PDB entry 6T53 | X-ray diffraction, 1.35 A resolution | chains H and I of the 3 polymer chains in the assembly

# Chain H
Molecule: Prothrombin
Source organism: Homo sapiens
Notes: EC 3.4.21.5
UniProtKB: P00734 (THRB_HUMAN); the construct lacks a stretch of the UniProt sequence and is renumbered around it, so the offset changes along the chain: 16-36 = UniProt 364-384; 37-60 = UniProt 386-409; 61-77 = UniProt 419-435; 78-97 = UniProt 437-456; 7 more segments
Amino-acid sequence (259 residues; row label = number of the first residue in the row; note: 3 numbers in that range are skipped by the numbering (no residue carries them; nothing is unmodelled there); a row labelled like 60A-60I holds insertion residues (60A, then the next letters in order)):
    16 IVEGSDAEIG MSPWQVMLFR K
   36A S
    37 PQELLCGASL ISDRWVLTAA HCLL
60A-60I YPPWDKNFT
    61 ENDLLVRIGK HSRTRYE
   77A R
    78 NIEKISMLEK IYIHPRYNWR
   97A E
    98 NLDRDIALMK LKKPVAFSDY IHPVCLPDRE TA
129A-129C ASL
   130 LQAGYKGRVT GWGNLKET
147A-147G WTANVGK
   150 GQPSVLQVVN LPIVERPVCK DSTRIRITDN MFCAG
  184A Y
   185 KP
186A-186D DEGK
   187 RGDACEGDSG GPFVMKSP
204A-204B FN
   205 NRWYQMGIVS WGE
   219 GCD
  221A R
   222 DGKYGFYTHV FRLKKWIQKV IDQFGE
Unresolved in the structure: 147A-147G, 247
Disulfides: Cys42-Cys58, Cys168-Cys182, Cys191-Cys220
Glycans and other covalent adducts: N-acetylglucosamine (NAG) linked to Asn60G
Ion coordination: Na+ site 1 near Phe204A (its only coordinating residue here); Na+ site 2: Arg221A, Lys224
Ligand contacts: K73 ((2S)-N-[[4-(aminomethyl)phenyl]methyl]-1-[(2R)-2-azanyl-3-phenyl-propanoyl]pyrrolidine-2-carboxamide): His57, Tyr60A, Trp60D, Glu97A, Asn98, Leu99, Ile174, Asp189, Ala190, Cys191, Glu192, Ser195, Val213, Ser214, Trp215, Gly216, Glu217, Gly219, Cys220, Gly226
UniProt features mapped onto this chain:
  - region: Ala183 to Val200 (High affinity receptor-binding region which is also known as the TP508 peptide)
  - active site (Charge relay system): His57, Asp102, Ser195
  - glycosylation: Asn60G (N-linked (GlcNAc...) (complex) asparagine)

# Chain I
Molecule: Hirudin variant-2
UniProtKB: P09945 (HIRV2_HIRME); residues 517-527 here correspond to UniProt positions 62-72 (UniProt number = residue number - 455)
Amino-acid sequence (11 residues; row label = number of the first residue in the row):
   517 DFEEIPEEYL Q
Modified / non-standard residues: Tyr525 (O-sulfo-L-tyrosine; TYS)
UniProt features mapped onto this chain:
  - region: Asp517 to Gln527 (Interaction with fibrinogen-binding exosite of thrombin)
  - modified residue: Tyr525 (Sulfotyrosine)

# Interface between chain H and chain I
Pairs across the interface - 21 pairs, chain H then chain I:
  Phe34(H) with Phe518(I), hydrophobic
  Gln38(H) with Phe518(I); Ile521(I); Leu526(I)
  Leu40(H) with Phe518(I)
  Leu65(H) with Ile521(I), hydrophobic; Tyr525(I)
  Arg67(H) with Ile521(I)
  Arg73(H) with Phe518(I)
  Thr74(H) with Asp517(I); Phe518(I); Glu519(I), hydrogen bond (backbone-backbone)
  Arg75(H) with Glu519(I)
  Tyr76(H) with Glu519(I), hydrogen bond (backbone-side chain); Glu520(I); Pro522(I); Tyr525(I)
  Glu80(H) with Tyr525(I)
  Lys81(H) with Tyr525(I)
  Ile82(H) with Ile521(I), hydrophobic; Tyr525(I)
Also at the interface, not in a pair above, chain H (15 interface residues in all): Met32, Lys36, Glu39

# In short
15 residues of chain H face 8 of chain I across their interface; the contacts include 2 hydrogen bonds. Polar
pairs include Tyr76(H)-Glu519(I) and Thr74(H)-Glu519(I). Ligands of chain H: compound K73. N-acetylglucosamine
is covalently linked to Asn60G(H). From UniProt: 3 active-site residues on chain H.
Here chain H is Prothrombin (Homo sapiens) and chain I is Hirudin variant-2. Entry 6T53 (Thrombin in Complex
with a D-Phe-Pro-p-benzylamine derivative) was determined by X-ray diffraction.
